PDB entry 2VUM | X-ray diffraction, 3.40 A resolution | chains D and G of the 16 polymer chains in the assembly

== Chain D ==
Name: DNA-directed RNA polymerase II subunit RPB4
Source organism: Saccharomyces cerevisiae
Notes: EC 2.7.7.6
UniProtKB: P20433 (RPB4_YEAST); residue numbers follow UniProt; this construct covers 1-221
Sequence (221 residues; each row starts with the number of its first residue):
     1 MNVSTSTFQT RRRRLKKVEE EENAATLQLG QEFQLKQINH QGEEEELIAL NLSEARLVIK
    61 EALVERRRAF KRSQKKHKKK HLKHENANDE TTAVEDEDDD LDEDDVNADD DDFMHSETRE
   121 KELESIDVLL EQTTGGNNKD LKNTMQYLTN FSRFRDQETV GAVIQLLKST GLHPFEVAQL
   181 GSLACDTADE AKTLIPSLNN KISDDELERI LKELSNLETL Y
Disordered / not traced: 1-3, 77-117
UniProt features mapped onto this chain:
  - modified residue: M1 (N-acetylmethionine), T91 (Phosphothreonine), T92 (Phosphothreonine)

== Chain G ==
Name: DNA-directed RNA polymerase II subunit RPB7
Source organism: Saccharomyces cerevisiae
Notes: EC 2.7.7.6
UniProtKB: P34087 (RPB7_YEAST); numbering as in UniProt (aligned over 1-171)
Sequence (171 residues; row label = number of the first residue in the row):
     1 MFFIKDLSLN ITLHPSFFGP RMKQYLKTKL LEEVEGSCTG KFGYILCVLD YDNIDIQRGR
    61 ILPTDGSAEF NVKYRAVVFK PFKGEVVDGT VVSCSQHGFE VQVGPMKVFV TKHLMPQDLT
   121 FNAGSNPPSY QSSEDVITIK SRIRVKIEGC ISQVSSIHAI GSIKEDYLGA I
UniProt features mapped onto this chain:
  - mutagenesis: V108 to H113 (Lowers nucleic-acid binding of RPB4-RPB7 by 10-fold; no effect on association with Pol II core complex; abolishes transcriptional activity of Pol II), I151 to H158 (No effect on nucleic-acid binding of RPB4-RPB7 and on association with Pol II core complex; abolishes transcriptional activity of Pol II)

== How chain D and chain G interact ==
Contacting residue pairs - 75 pairs, chain D then chain G:
  S4(D) - L9(G)
  T5(D) - S8(G)
  T5(D) - F42(G)
  S6(D) - L7(G)
  S6(D) - S8(G)  hydrogen bond (backbone-side chain)
  S6(D) - F42(G)
  T7(D) - L7(G)
  T7(D) - F42(G)
  F8(D) - D6(G)
  N23(D) - K83(G)
  A24(D) - K83(G)
  A25(D) - K83(G)  hydrogen bond (backbone-backbone)
  A25(D) - G84(G)
  L29(D) - F82(G)  hydrophobic
  G30(D) - F82(G)
  E32(D) - K5(G)  hydrogen bond (backbone-side chain)
  E32(D) - F42(G)
  F33(D) - F3(G)  hydrophobic
  F33(D) - K80(G)
  Q37(D) - I4(G)
  Q37(D) - K5(G)  hydrogen bond
  Q37(D) - D6(G)  hydrogen bond
  N39(D) - D6(G)
  N39(D) - R75(G)
  H40(D) - K73(G)
  L47(D) - F3(G)  hydrophobic
  I48(D) - F2(G)
  I48(D) - F3(G)
  I48(D) - I4(G)  hydrophobic
  A49(D) - F2(G)
  L50(D) - F2(G)  hydrogen bond (backbone-backbone)
  L52(D) - F2(G)  hydrophobic
  V58(D) - I4(G)  hydrophobic
  V58(D) - L49(G)  hydrophobic
  L63(D) - C47(G)  hydrophobic
  R66(D) - E35(G)  salt bridge
  R66(D) - V48(G)
  A69(D) - D52(G)
  F70(D) - Y51(G)  hydrophobic
  R72(D) - D52(G)  salt bridge
  S73(D) - Q24(G)
  N138(D) - E35(G)  hydrogen bond (side chain-backbone)
  N138(D) - G36(G)
  D140(D) - G36(G)
  D140(D) - Y44(G)
  L141(D) - L46(G)
  N143(D) - Q102(G)
  N143(D) - G104(G)
  T144(D) - F2(G)
  T144(D) - L46(G)
  T144(D) - P105(G)
  Y147(D) - D88(G)  hydrogen bond (side chain-backbone)
  Y147(D) - Q102(G)
  Y147(D) - V103(G)
  Y147(D) - G104(G)
  N150(D) - R142(G)  hydrogen bond (backbone-side chain)
  F151(D) - D88(G)
  F151(D) - G89(G)
  F151(D) - T90(G)
  F175(D) - M1(G)
  F175(D) - E85(G)
  Q179(D) - M1(G)
  Q179(D) - E85(G)
  Q179(D) - V86(G)
  L183(D) - V86(G)
  L183(D) - D88(G)
  L183(D) - R144(G)
  A184(D) - R144(G)  hydrogen bond (backbone-side chain)
  D189(D) - Y167(G)  hydrogen bond
  E190(D) - Y167(G)
  T193(D) - Y167(G)
  L194(D) - V86(G)
  L194(D) - R144(G)
  L194(D) - Y167(G)  hydrophobic
  L194(D) - L168(G)  hydrophobic
Other interface residues (no listed pair), chain D (50 interface residues in all): I38, E45, A55, I59, A62, L148, A178
Other interface residues (no listed pair), chain G (45 interface residues in all): L31, K41, D55, V77, V87, D166

== In short ==
50 residues of chain D and 45 residues of chain G are in contact; the contacts include 11 hydrogen bonds and 2
salt bridges. Among the polar pairs are R66(D)-E35(G), R72(D)-D52(G) and S6(D)-S8(G). Curated annotation
(UniProt) lists 14 mutagenesis sites on chain G.
Here chain D is DNA-directed RNA polymerase II subunit RPB4 and chain G is DNA-directed RNA polymerase II
subunit RPB7, both from Saccharomyces cerevisiae. Entry 2VUM (Alpha-amanitin inhibited complete RNA polymerase
II elongation complex) was determined by X-ray diffraction.
